1V0C - chain A; structure by X-ray diffraction, 2.20 A resolution.

[Chain A]
Protein: AAC(6')-ib
From: Escherichia coli
Notes: EC 2.3.1.82
UniProt: Q6SJ71 (Q6SJ71_ECOLX); residues 1-199 here = UniProt positions 1-199
Amino-acid sequence (202 residues; numbered -2 to 199; the number before each row is that of its first residue; numbers below 1 keep their minus sign (Gly-2 is residue -2)):
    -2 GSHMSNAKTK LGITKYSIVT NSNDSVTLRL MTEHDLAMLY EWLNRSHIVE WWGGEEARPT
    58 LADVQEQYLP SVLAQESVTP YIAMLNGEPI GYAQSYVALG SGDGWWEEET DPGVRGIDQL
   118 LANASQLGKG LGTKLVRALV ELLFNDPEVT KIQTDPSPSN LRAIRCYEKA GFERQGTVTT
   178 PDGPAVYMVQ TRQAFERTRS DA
Not modelled in the structure: -2 to 20, 51-53
Sequence notes: engineered mutation Trp102 (Arg in Q6SJ71), Asp179 (Tyr in Q6SJ71)
Bound ions: Ca2+ site 1: Glu38, Arg194, Ser197, Ala199; Ca2+ site 2: Glu145, Asp179
Residues lining bound ligands:
  - acetyl coenzyme A (ACO): His44, Trp48, Trp49, Ile114, Asp115, Gln116, Leu117, Leu118, Leu124, Gly125, Lys126, Gly127, Leu128, Gly129, Thr130, Thr151, Asp152, Pro153, Asn157, Leu158, Arg159, Ala160, Arg162, Cys163, Tyr164, Lys166
  - kanamycin c (KNC): Trp48, Trp49, Gly50, Glu73, Val75, Gln91, Tyr93, Ser98, Gly99, Asp100, Trp102, Trp103, Asp115, Asp152, Asp179
From the paper describing this entry:
  - binding site for acetyl coenzyme A: Gln116
  - conformationally variable residues (loop rearrangement): Leu96, Ser98
  - binding site for kanamycin c: Glu73, Ser98, Asp100
  - catalytic residues: Asp115
  - mutagenesis - C163A: unchanged growth in response to amikacin and kanamycin (citing earlier work)
  - catalytic residues: Tyr164 (proposed by the authors, not directly observed)
  - mutagenesis - W102R/D179Y (3-4-fold), D179Y (2-fold): increased growth in response to ciprofloxacin (citing earlier work)
  - mutagenesis - D115A: abolished growth in response to aminoglycoside (citing earlier work)

[Summary]
Ligands of chain A: acetyl coenzyme A and kanamycin c. Glu38, Arg194, Ser197 and Ala199 coordinate Ca2+ site
1. Glu145 and Asp179 form the Ca2+ site 2. From the paper: catalytic residues Asp115 and Tyr164; W102R/D179Y
and D179Y increase growth in response to ciprofloxacin; 4 substitutions were tested in all.
Chain A is AAC(6')-ib (Escherichia coli); the structure, Structure of AAC(6')-Ib in complex with Kanamycin C
and AcetylCoA, was determined by X-ray diffraction together with 2BUE and 2VQY from the same study.
